5UAY - chain A; structure by X-ray diffraction, 2.50 A resolution.

Chain A:
Name: Protein TOC75-3, chloroplastic
Organism: Arabidopsis thaliana
Notes: fragment: POTRA domains
UniProtKB: Q9STE8 (TC753_ARATH); numbering as in UniProt (aligned over 141-449)
Sequence (314 residues; numbered 136 to 449; the number before each row is that of its first residue):
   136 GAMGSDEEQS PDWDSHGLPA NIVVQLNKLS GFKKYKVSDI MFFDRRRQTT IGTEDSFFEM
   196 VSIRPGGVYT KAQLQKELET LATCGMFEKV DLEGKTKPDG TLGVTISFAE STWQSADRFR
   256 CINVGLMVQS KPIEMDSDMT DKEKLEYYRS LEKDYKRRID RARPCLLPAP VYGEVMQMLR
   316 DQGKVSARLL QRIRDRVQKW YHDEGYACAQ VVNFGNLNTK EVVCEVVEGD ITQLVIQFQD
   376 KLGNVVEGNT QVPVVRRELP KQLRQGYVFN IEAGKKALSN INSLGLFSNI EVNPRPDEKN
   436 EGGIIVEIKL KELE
Unresolved in the structure: 136-147
Modified residues: Mse138 (selenomethionine); Mse176, Mse195, Mse221, Mse262, Mse270, Mse274, Mse311, Mse313 (selenomethionine; parent Met)
Differences from the reference sequence: expression tag (136-140)
What the authors report for this chain:
  - contacts within the chain: Cys256-Cys300

Overview:
The paper reports contacts within the chain involving Cys256 and Cys300.
Chain A is Protein TOC75-3, chloroplastic (Arabidopsis thaliana); the structure, The structure of the
Arabidopsis thaliana Toc75 POTRA domains, was determined by X-ray diffraction, deposited together with 5UBC.
